Entry 8GCH (X-ray diffraction, 1.60 A resolution); this record covers chains F and G of the 4 polymer chains in the assembly.

== Chain F ==
Name: Gamma-chymotrypsin A
From: Bos taurus
Notes: EC 3.4.21.1
UniProtKB: P00766 (CTRA_BOVIN); numbering as in UniProt (aligned over 16-146)
Chain sequence (131 residues; row label = number of the first residue in the row):
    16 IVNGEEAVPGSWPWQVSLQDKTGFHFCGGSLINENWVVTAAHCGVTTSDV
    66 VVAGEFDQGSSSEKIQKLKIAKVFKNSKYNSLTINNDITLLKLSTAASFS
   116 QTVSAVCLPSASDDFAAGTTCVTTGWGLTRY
UniProt features mapped onto this chain:
  - active site (Charge relay system): H57, D102
Disulfide bonds: C42-C58

== Chain G ==
Name: Gamma-chymotrypsin A
From: Bos taurus
Notes: EC 3.4.21.1
UniProtKB: P00766 (CTRA_BOVIN); residue numbers follow UniProt; this construct covers 149-245
Chain sequence (97 residues; numbered 149 to 245; the number before each row is that of its first residue):
   149 ANTPDRLQQASLPLLSNTNCKKYWGTKIKDAMICAGASGVSSCMGDSGGP
   199 LVCKKNGAWTLVGIVSWGSSTCSTSTPGVYARVTALVNWVQQTLAAN
Disordered / not traced: 149
UniProt features mapped onto this chain:
  - active site: S195 (Charge relay system)
Disulfide bonds: C168-C182, C191-C220

== Interface between chain F and chain G ==
Cross-chain cystine bridges: C136(F)-C201(G)
Residue-residue contacts (162; chain F residue first):
  I16(F) - Q156(G)
  I16(F) - Q157(G)
  I16(F) - A158(G)  hydrophobic
  I16(F) - S189(G)
  I16(F) - D194(G)  hydrogen bond (backbone-side chain)
  V17(F) - V188(G)
  V17(F) - S189(G)  hydrogen bond (backbone-backbone)
  V17(F) - C220(G)  hydrophobic
  V17(F) - T222(G)
  N18(F) - G187(G)  hydrogen bond (side chain-backbone)
  N18(F) - V188(G)
  N18(F) - T222(G)
  G19(F) - Q157(G)
  E20(F) - Q156(G)
  E20(F) - Q157(G)  hydrogen bond (backbone-backbone)
  E21(F) - R154(G)  salt bridge
  E21(F) - L155(G)
  E21(F) - Q156(G)
  A22(F) - L155(G)  hydrogen bond (backbone-backbone)
  A22(F) - Q157(G)
  W27(F) - Q157(G)  hydrogen bond
  W27(F) - W207(G)  hydrophobic
  W29(F) - V200(G)
  W29(F) - W207(G)  hydrophobic
  Q30(F) - P198(G)
  H40(F) - G193(G)  hydrogen bond (side chain-backbone)
  C42(F) - G193(G)
  C42(F) - S195(G)  hydrogen bond (side chain-backbone)
  G43(F) - S195(G)  hydrogen bond (backbone-backbone)
  G43(F) - G196(G)
  G43(F) - G197(G)
  G44(F) - G196(G)
  G44(F) - G197(G)
  S45(F) - P198(G)
  S45(F) - L209(G)
  I47(F) - V238(G)  hydrophobic
  I47(F) - L242(G)  hydrophobic
  N48(F) - L242(G)
  W51(F) - L242(G)  hydrophobic
  W51(F) - N245(G)
  V53(F) - G196(G)
  V53(F) - L209(G)  hydrophobic
  V53(F) - I212(G)  hydrophobic
  T54(F) - G196(G)
  T54(F) - I212(G)
  A55(F) - G196(G)
  A55(F) - I212(G)
  A55(F) - V213(G)
  H57(F) - S195(G)  hydrogen bond
  H57(F) - S214(G)
  C58(F) - S195(G)
  F71(F) - D153(G)
  F71(F) - R154(G)
  F71(F) - L155(G)  hydrogen bond (backbone-backbone)
  D72(F) - D153(G)
  D72(F) - R154(G)
  Q73(F) - D153(G)  hydrogen bond (backbone-backbone)
  F89(F) - W237(G)
  F89(F) - T241(G)
  F89(F) - N245(G)
  K90(F) - W237(G)
  N91(F) - L234(G)
  N91(F) - W237(G)
  T98(F) - M180(G)
  I99(F) - M180(G)
  I99(F) - S214(G)
  I99(F) - W215(G)
  N100(F) - K177(G)
  N100(F) - A179(G)
  N100(F) - M180(G)
  N101(F) - A179(G)
  N101(F) - L234(G)
  D102(F) - S214(G)  hydrogen bond
  D102(F) - A229(G)
  I103(F) - I212(G)  hydrophobic
  I103(F) - L234(G)  hydrophobic
  I103(F) - W237(G)  hydrophobic
  I103(F) - V238(G)  hydrophobic
  L105(F) - W237(G)  hydrophobic
  L105(F) - V238(G)  hydrophobic
  L105(F) - T241(G)
  L105(F) - L242(G)  hydrophobic
  K107(F) - N245(G)  hydrogen bond (side chain-backbone)
  V121(F) - V200(G)  hydrophobic
  V121(F) - W207(G)
  V121(F) - L209(G)
  C122(F) - W207(G)  hydrogen bond (backbone-backbone)
  C122(F) - T208(G)
  C122(F) - L209(G)  hydrogen bond (backbone-backbone)
  L123(F) - T208(G)
  L123(F) - V231(G)  hydrophobic
  L123(F) - V238(G)  hydrophobic
  P124(F) - T208(G)
  P124(F) - L209(G)
  P124(F) - V231(G)
  P124(F) - T232(G)
  P124(F) - V235(G)
  S125(F) - T232(G)
  S125(F) - V235(G)
  A126(F) - T232(G)
  A126(F) - V235(G)
  A126(F) - N236(G)
  D128(F) - T232(G)
  F130(F) - L162(G)  hydrophobic
  F130(F) - V210(G)  hydrophobic
  F130(F) - T232(G)
  A131(F) - L162(G)
  A132(F) - L162(G)
  A132(F) - L163(G)
  A132(F) - S164(G)
  G133(F) - L162(G)  hydrogen bond (backbone-backbone)
  T134(F) - L160(G)
  T134(F) - P161(G)
  T134(F) - L162(G)  hydrogen bond (backbone-backbone)
  T135(F) - S159(G)
  T135(F) - L160(G)
  C136(F) - S159(G)
  C136(F) - L160(G)  hydrogen bond (backbone-backbone)
  C136(F) - L162(G)  hydrophobic
  C136(F) - L199(G)  hydrophobic
  C136(F) - V200(G)
  C136(F) - C201(G)  disulfide
  V137(F) - A158(G)
  V137(F) - S159(G)
  V137(F) - L160(G)  hydrophobic
  V137(F) - P198(G)
  V137(F) - L199(G)
  V137(F) - V200(G)  hydrogen bond (backbone-backbone)
  V137(F) - W207(G)  hydrophobic
  T138(F) - Q157(G)
  T138(F) - A158(G)  hydrogen bond (backbone-backbone)
  T138(F) - L160(G)
  T138(F) - S190(G)
  T138(F) - P198(G)  hydrogen bond (side chain-backbone)
  T138(F) - V213(G)
  T139(F) - Q156(G)
  T139(F) - Q157(G)
  T139(F) - P198(G)  hydrogen bond (backbone-backbone)
  G140(F) - L155(G)
  G140(F) - Q156(G)  hydrogen bond (backbone-backbone)
  G140(F) - D194(G)
  W141(F) - T151(G)
  W141(F) - P152(G)
  W141(F) - D153(G)  hydrogen bond (side chain-backbone)
  W141(F) - R154(G)
  W141(F) - L155(G)
  W141(F) - D194(G)
  G142(F) - P152(G)
  G142(F) - M192(G)
  G142(F) - G193(G)
  G142(F) - D194(G)  hydrogen bond (backbone-side chain)
  L143(F) - N150(G)
  L143(F) - T151(G)
  L143(F) - C191(G)
  L143(F) - M192(G)  hydrogen bond (backbone-backbone)
  T144(F) - N150(G)  hydrogen bond (backbone-backbone)
  T144(F) - P152(G)
  R145(F) - N150(G)  hydrogen bond (backbone-side chain)
  Y146(F) - N150(G)
  Y146(F) - M192(G)  hydrophobic
  Y146(F) - S218(G)
  Y146(F) - T219(G)
Other interface residues (no listed pair), chain F (67 interface residues in all): V23, S26, F41, G74, S92, T104
Other interface residues (no listed pair), chain G (60 interface residues in all): K203, A206, Y228, Q239

== Summary ==
Chain F and chain G form an interface of 67 and 60 residues respectively; the contacts include 1 disulfide
bond, 29 hydrogen bonds and 1 salt bridge. Polar contacts include E21(F)-R154(G), I16(F)-D194(G) and
N18(F)-G187(G).
Chain F is Gamma-chymotrypsin A and chain G is Gamma-chymotrypsin A, both from Bos taurus; the structure,
Gamma-chymotrypsin is a complex of alpha-chymotrypsin with its own autolysis products, was determined by X-ray
diffraction.
